PDB entry 3DWQ | X-ray diffraction, 2.10 A resolution | chains B and D of the 5 polymer chains in the assembly

[Chain B (and D)]
Name: Subtilase cytotoxin, subunit B
Organism: Escherichia coli
Notes: fragment: residues in database 24-141; chain D of this document is another copy of the same molecule, construct and numbering; everything in this record applies to it too
Reference sequence: Q3ZTX8 (Q3ZTX8_ECOLX); residues 1-118 here correspond to UniProt positions 24-141 (UniProt number = residue number + 23)
Sequence (126 residues; each row starts with the number of its first residue):
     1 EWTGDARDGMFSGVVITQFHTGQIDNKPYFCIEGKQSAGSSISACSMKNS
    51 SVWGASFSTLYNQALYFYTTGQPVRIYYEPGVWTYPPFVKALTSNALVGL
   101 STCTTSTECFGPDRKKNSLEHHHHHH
Unresolved in the structure: 118-126
Differences from the reference sequence: expression tag (119-126)
Cystine bridges: C31-C45, C103-C109
What the authors report for this chain:
  - binding site for N-glycolyl-alpha-neuraminic acid: D8, M10, F11, S12, Y78
  - mutagenesis - S12A: abolished binding to Vero cells
  - mutagenesis - Y78F: decreased binding to Vero cells

[Interface between chain B and chain D]
Contacting residue pairs (56):
  Q18(B) with T102(D), hydrogen bond; T104(D); F110(D)
  F19(B) with Q63(D); S101(D); T102(D), hydrogen bond (backbone-side chain); F110(D)
  H20(B) with Y77(D); L100(D); S101(D); F110(D); P112(D)
  T21(B) with T59(D); L60(D); Q63(D); G99(D); L100(D), hydrogen bond (backbone-backbone)
  G22(B) with T3(D); S56(D); V98(D)
  Q23(B) with E1(D), hydrogen bond; W2(D); T3(D), hydrogen bond (backbone-side chain); V52(D), hydrogen bond (side chain-backbone); W53(D); A55(D); S56(D), hydrogen bond; V98(D)
  I24(B) with E1(D); W2(D)
  D25(B) with E1(D), hydrogen bond (backbone-backbone)
  N26(B) with E1(D), hydrogen bond (backbone-side chain); V52(D); A55(D)
  P28(B) with A55(D); T59(D)
  Y29(B) with W2(D), hydrogen bond; T3(D)
  C31(B) with F110(D)
  I32(B) with F110(D)
  E33(B) with F110(D)
  F57(B) with T59(D)
  Y61(B) with T59(D); N62(D); Q63(D), hydrogen bond
  L65(B) with Q63(D); Y66(D), hydrophobic
  Y68(B) with Y66(D); Q72(D), hydrogen bond; T102(D)
  T69(B) with Y66(D), hydrogen bond
  Y85(B) with W2(D), hydrophobic
  P87(B) with W2(D)
  F88(B) with W2(D), hydrophobic
  A91(B) with P112(D), hydrophobic
  L92(B) with G111(D)
Other interface residues (no listed pair), chain B (26 interface residues in all): T17, S43
Other interface residues (no listed pair), chain D (26 interface residues in all): D5, G54, C103

[Summary]
The chain B/chain D interface involves 26 residues from each chain; the contacts include 13 hydrogen bonds.
Polar contacts include Q18(B)-T102(D), F19(B)-T102(D) and Q23(B)-E1(D). From the paper: a binding site for
N-glycolyl-alpha-neuraminic acid at D8(B), M10(B) and F11(B) among others; S12A of chain B abolishes binding
to Vero cells.
Chain B and chain D are both Subtilase cytotoxin, subunit B (Escherichia coli); the structure, Crystal
structure of the A-subunit of the AB5 toxin from E. coli with Neu5Gc-2,3Gal-1,3GlcNAc, was determined by X-ray
diffraction together with 3DWA and 3DWP from the same study.
